2BLS - chains A and B; structure by X-ray diffraction, 2.00 A resolution.

Chain A (and B):
Name: Ampc beta-lactamase
Source organism: Escherichia coli
Notes: EC 3.5.2.6; chain B of this document is another copy of the same molecule, construct and numbering; everything in this record applies to it too
UniProtKB: P00811 (AMPC_ECOLI); residues 4-361 here correspond to UniProt positions 20-377 (UniProt number = residue number + 16)
Chain sequence (358 residues; row label = number of the first residue in the row):
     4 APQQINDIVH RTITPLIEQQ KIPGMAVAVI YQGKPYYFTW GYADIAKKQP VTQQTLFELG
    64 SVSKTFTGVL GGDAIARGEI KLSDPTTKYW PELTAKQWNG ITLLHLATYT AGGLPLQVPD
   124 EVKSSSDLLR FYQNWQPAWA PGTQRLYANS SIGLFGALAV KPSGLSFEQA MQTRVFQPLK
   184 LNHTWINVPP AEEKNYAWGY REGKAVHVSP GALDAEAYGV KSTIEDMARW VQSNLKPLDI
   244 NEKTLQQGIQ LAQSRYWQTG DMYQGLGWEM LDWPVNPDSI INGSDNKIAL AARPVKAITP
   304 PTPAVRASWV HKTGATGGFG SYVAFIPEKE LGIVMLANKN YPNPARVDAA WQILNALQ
Disordered / not traced: 361
Curated features (UniProtKB/Swiss-Prot):
  - active site: S64 (Acyl-ester intermediate)
  - binding site (a beta-lactam): S64, Q120, Y150, N152, A318, N343

Interface between chain A and chain B:
Contacting residue pairs (23; chain A residue first):
  I78(A) - P306(B)  hydrophobic
  K84(A) - T305(B)
  L85(A) - P303(B)  hydrophobic
  S86(A) - I301(B)
  S86(A) - T302(B)
  S86(A) - P303(B)
  L107(A) - P303(B)
  L241(A) - K246(B)
  L241(A) - Q250(B)
  K246(A) - L241(B)
  K246(A) - R309(B)
  Q249(A) - L241(B)
  Q250(A) - L241(B)
  Q250(A) - Q253(B)
  Q253(A) - Q250(B)  hydrogen bond
  T302(A) - S86(B)
  P303(A) - L85(B)  hydrophobic
  P303(A) - S86(B)
  P303(A) - L107(B)
  P304(A) - P303(B)  hydrophobic
  P304(A) - P304(B)
  T305(A) - K84(B)
  P306(A) - I78(B)  hydrophobic
Also at the interface, not in a pair above, chain A (19 interface residues in all): L254, Y259, I301, R309
Also at the interface, not in a pair above, chain B (19 interface residues in all): Q249, L254, Y259

In short:
Chain A and chain B each contribute 19 residues to their interface, with 1 hydrogen bond. Its one
hydrogen-bonded contact is Q253(A)-Q250(B). Curated annotation (UniProt) lists active-site residue S64(A) and
6 beta-lactam-binding residues on chain A.
Both chains are Ampc beta-lactamase (Escherichia coli). Entry 2BLS (Ampc beta-lactamase from escherichia coli)
was determined by X-ray diffraction together with 3BLS from the same study.
